PDB entry 6PVG | X-ray diffraction, 1.71 A resolution | chain A

Chain A:
Name: FAD monooxygenase
Source organism: Penicillium fellutanum
UniProtKB: L0E4H0 (L0E4H0_9EURO); numbering as in UniProt (aligned over 1-459)
Chain sequence (459 residues; row label = number of the first residue in the row):
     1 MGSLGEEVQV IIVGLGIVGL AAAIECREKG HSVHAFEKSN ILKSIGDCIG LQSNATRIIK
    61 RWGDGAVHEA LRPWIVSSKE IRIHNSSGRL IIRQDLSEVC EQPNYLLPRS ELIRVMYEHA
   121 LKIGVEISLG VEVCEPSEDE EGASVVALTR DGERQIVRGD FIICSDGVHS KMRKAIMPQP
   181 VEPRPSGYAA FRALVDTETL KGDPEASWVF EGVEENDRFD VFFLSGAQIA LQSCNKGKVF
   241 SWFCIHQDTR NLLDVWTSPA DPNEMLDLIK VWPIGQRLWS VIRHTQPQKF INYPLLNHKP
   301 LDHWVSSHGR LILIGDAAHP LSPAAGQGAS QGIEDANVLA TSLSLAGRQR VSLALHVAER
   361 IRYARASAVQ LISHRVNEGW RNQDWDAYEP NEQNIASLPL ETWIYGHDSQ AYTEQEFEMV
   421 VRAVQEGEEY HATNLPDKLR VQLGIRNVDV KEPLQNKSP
Not modelled in the structure: 1-3, 449-459
Ligand contacts: FAD (flavin-adenine dinucleotide): Val13, Gly14, Leu15, Gly16, Ile17, Val18, Gly19, Phe36, Glu37, Lys38, Ser39, Ile41, Ile45, Gly46, Asp47, Cys48, Ile49, Arg109, Val131, Glu132, Val133, Ser165, Asp166, Gly167, Val168, Arg192, Trp256, Ile314, Gly315, Asp316, Ala317, Pro323, Gly328, Ala329
What the authors report for this chain:
  - mutagenesis - D47A, D47N: abolished catalytic activity
  - catalytic residues: Arg192 (proposed by the authors, not directly observed)
  - catalytic residues: Asp47

Overview:
Ligands of chain A: flavin-adenine dinucleotide. The paper reports catalytic residues Arg192 and Asp47; D47A
and D47N abolish catalytic activity.
Chain A is FAD monooxygenase (Penicillium fellutanum); the structure, Crystal structure of ligand free PhqK,
was determined by X-ray diffraction together with 6PVF, 6PVH, 6PVI and 6PVJ from the same study.
